Entry 5EXE (X-ray diffraction, 1.88 A resolution); this record covers chains B and D of the 6 polymer chains in the assembly.

== Chain B ==
Name: Oxalate oxidoreductase subunit delta
Source organism: Moorella thermoacetica (strain ATCC 39073)
Notes: EC 1.2.7.10
UniProt: Q2RI40 (OORD_MOOTA); residue numbers follow UniProt; this construct covers 1-315
Amino-acid sequence (315 residues; each row starts with the number of its first residue):
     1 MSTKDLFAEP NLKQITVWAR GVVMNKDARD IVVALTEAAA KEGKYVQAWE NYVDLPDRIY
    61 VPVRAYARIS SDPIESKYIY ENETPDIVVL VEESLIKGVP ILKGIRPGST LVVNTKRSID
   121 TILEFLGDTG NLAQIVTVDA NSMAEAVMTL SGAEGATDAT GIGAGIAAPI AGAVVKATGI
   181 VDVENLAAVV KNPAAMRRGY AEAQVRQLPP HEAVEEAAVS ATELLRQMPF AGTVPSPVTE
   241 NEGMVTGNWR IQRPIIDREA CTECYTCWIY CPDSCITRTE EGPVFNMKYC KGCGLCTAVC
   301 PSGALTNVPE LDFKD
Unresolved in the structure: 1-2, 214-217
Ion coordination: 4Fe-4S cluster Fe site 1: Cys-261, Cys-264, Cys-267, Cys-300; 4Fe-4S cluster Fe site 2: Cys-271, Cys-290, Cys-293, Cys-296
Small-molecule neighbours:
  - 4Fe-4S cluster (SF4), molecule 1: Pro-254, Cys-271, Pro-272, Asp-273, Cys-275, Ile-276, Phe-285, Cys-290, Lys-291, Gly-292, Cys-293, Gly-294, Leu-295, Cys-296
  - 4Fe-4S cluster (SF4), molecule 2: Ile-256, Cys-261, Thr-262, Glu-263, Cys-264, Tyr-265, Thr-266, Cys-267, Pro-283, Cys-300, Pro-301, Ser-302, Ala-304, Leu-305

== Chain D ==
Name: Oxalate oxidoreductase subunit alpha
Source organism: Moorella thermoacetica (strain ATCC 39073)
Notes: EC 1.2.7.10
UniProt: Q2RI41 (OORA_MOOTA); numbering as in UniProt (aligned over 1-395)
Amino-acid sequence (395 residues; each row starts with the number of its first residue):
     1 MGKVRNISGC VAVAHGVRLA DVDVICSYPI RPYTGIMSEL ARMVADGELD AEFVHGEGEH
    61 AQLSVVYGAS AAGARVFTGS SGVGVTYAME VYSPISGERL PVQMAIADRT LDPPGDFGEE
   121 HTDAECCRDQ GWIQGWASTP QEALDNTLIY YRVGEDQRVL LPQYACLDGY FVSHILGPVD
   181 IPDEAQVKEF LPPYKNHHVL DPRKPQIIGP QIEPAMGPPL QYQRYQAVKG VHKVLEEACD
   241 EFARIFGRKY DPYLDEYLTD DAEVIIFGQG AHMETAKAVA RRLRNLGEKV GVARLRTFRP
   301 FPTEQIKERL SKFKAIGVLD VSANFGISCS GGVLLSELRA ALYDYGDKVK TVGFVAGLGG
   361 EVVTHDEFYR MFQKLKEIAK TGKVEQTSYW IPFEL
Unresolved in the structure: 1
Small-molecule neighbours: 5SR ([2-[3-[(4-azanyl-2-methyl-pyrimidin-5-yl)methyl]-2-carboxy-4-methyl-1,3-thiazol-3-ium-5-yl]ethoxy-oxidanyl-phosphoryl] hydrogen phosphate): Tyr-28, Pro-29, Ile-30, Glu-59, Val-83, Gly-84, Tyr-87, Arg-109, Asp-116, Phe-117
Reported in the primary citation:
  - binding site for 5SR: Arg-109, Asp-116, Gln-211
  - conformationally variable residues (loop rearrangement, side-chain flip): Asp-108 to Glu-119, Pro-210 to Leu-220
  - catalytic residues: Arg-31, Asp-116 (proposed by the authors, not directly observed)

== Chain B / chain D interface ==
Contacting residue pairs (35):
  Val-53(B) with Pro-214(D), hydrophobic
  Leu-224(B) with Ala-215(D); Met-216(D), hydrophobic; Pro-219(D)
  Leu-225(B) with Pro-219(D); Tyr-222(D), hydrophobic
  Met-228(B) with Met-216(D), hydrophobic; Pro-219(D), hydrophobic; Leu-220(D), hydrophobic; Gln-223(D), hydrogen bond (backbone-side chain)
  Pro-229(B) with Gln-223(D), hydrogen bond (backbone-side chain)
  Phe-230(B) with Arg-99(D); Leu-160(D), hydrophobic; Asn-196(D); His-197(D); His-198(D); Gln-223(D)
  Ala-231(B) with Gly-97(D); Glu-98(D); His-198(D); Leu-220(D); Gln-223(D), hydrogen bond (backbone-side chain)
  Gly-232(B) with Pro-210(D); Leu-220(D)
  Thr-233(B) with His-198(D), hydrogen bond; Gln-206(D); Ile-207(D); Ile-208(D)
  Val-234(B) with Gln-206(D); Ile-207(D), hydrogen bond (backbone-backbone)
  Pro-235(B) with Pro-205(D)
  Ser-236(B) with Pro-205(D), hydrogen bond (backbone-backbone); Gln-206(D); Ile-207(D)
  Pro-237(B) with Ile-207(D)
Also at the interface, not in a pair above, chain B (14 interface residues in all): Tyr-80
Also at the interface, not in a pair above, chain D (21 interface residues in all): Gly-209, Glu-213

== Summary ==
Chain B and chain D form an interface of 14 and 21 residues respectively, with 6 hydrogen bonds. Among the
polar pairs are Met-228(B)/Gln-223(D), Pro-229(B)/Gln-223(D) and Ala-231(B)/Gln-223(D). Ligands of chain B:
4Fe-4S cluster. Ligands of chain D: compound 5SR. The paper reports catalytic residues Arg-31(D) and
Asp-116(D); a binding site for 5SR at Arg-109(D), Asp-116(D) and Gln-211(D).
Chain B is Oxalate oxidoreductase subunit delta and chain D is Oxalate oxidoreductase subunit alpha, both from
Moorella thermoacetica (strain ATCC 39073); the structure, Crystal structure of oxalate oxidoreductase from
Moorella thermoacetica bound with carboxy-TPP adduct, was determined by X-ray diffraction (same publication as
5EXD).
